PDB entry 6YJ4 | electron microscopy, 2.70 A resolution | chains A and H of the 42 polymer chains in the assembly

[Chain A]
Name: NADH-ubiquinone oxidoreductase chain 3
From: Yarrowia lipolytica
Notes: EC 7.1.1.2
Reference sequence: S5TMS4 (S5TMS4_YARLL); residues 1-128 here = UniProt positions 1-128
Chain sequence (128 residues; numbered 1 to 128; the number before each row is that of its first residue):
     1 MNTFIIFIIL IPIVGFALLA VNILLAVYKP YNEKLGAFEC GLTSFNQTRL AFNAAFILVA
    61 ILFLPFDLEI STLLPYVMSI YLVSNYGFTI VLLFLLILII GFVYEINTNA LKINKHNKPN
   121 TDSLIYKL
Modified positions: Met-1 (N-formylmethionine; FME)
Ligand contacts:
  - 1,2-Distearoyl-sn-glycerophosphoethanolamine (3PE), molecule 1: Asn-2, Phe-4, Ile-5, Ile-8
  - 1,2-Distearoyl-sn-glycerophosphoethanolamine (3PE), molecule 2: Ile-23, Leu-24, Leu-25, Ala-26, Val-27, Lys-29
  - 1,2-Distearoyl-sn-glycerophosphoethanolamine (3PE), molecule 3: Leu-96, Ile-99, Ile-100, Phe-102, Val-103, Ile-106, Asn-107, Asn-109

[Chain H]
Name: NADH-ubiquinone oxidoreductase chain 1
From: Yarrowia lipolytica
Notes: EC 7.1.1.2
Reference sequence: S5U3V2 (S5U3V2_YARLL); numbering as in UniProt (aligned over 1-341)
Chain sequence (341 residues; each row starts with the number of its first residue):
     1 MIINIVEILI FLVCVLFSVA YLTVAERKTL AYMQRRLGPN FVGYYGLLQA FADAVKLLLK
    61 EIVLPKESNY IILVISPLIT LITALIGWVV IPLGPGITLG ELNLGILFSL AIGSLGVFGS
   121 LLSGWSSNSK YSLLGSIRST AQLISYELIL TSIFIIIIMF VSSLNITTII ETQRVVWYCI
   181 PLLPLLLIFF IASVAETARP PFDLTESESE LVAGYFTEYS GSPFVFFFLA EYSNIILISA
   241 FNGYLLLGGY LSFNYSYLFN ILFNDYSYVS FLFEGLINSS AYAIKLVFLM FSFIWVRAAF
   301 PRFTYDNLIN FCWIILLPLL FGIFLIIPST LYIFDSFPTL I
Modified positions: Met-1 (N-formylmethionine; FME)
Ligand contacts:
  - 1,2-Distearoyl-sn-glycerophosphoethanolamine (3PE), molecule 1: Glu-101, Leu-102, Asn-103
  - 1,2-Distearoyl-sn-glycerophosphoethanolamine (3PE), molecule 2: Arg-174, Val-175, Trp-177, Ile-180, Ser-252, Phe-253, Asn-254
  - 1,2-Distearoyl-sn-glycerophosphoethanolamine (3PE), molecule 3: Pro-184, Leu-187, Ile-188, Phe-190, Ile-191, Pro-201, Phe-202, Ser-292, Val-296, Phe-300, Phe-303, Asn-310, Phe-311, Ile-315, Leu-319
  - 1,2-Distearoyl-sn-glycerophosphoethanolamine (3PE), molecule 4: Pro-318, Gly-322, Leu-325
  - 1,2-Distearoyl-sn-glycerophosphoethanolamine (3PE), molecule 5: Ile-326, Thr-330, Ile-333, Phe-334
  - diundecyl phosphatidyl choline (PLC): Tyr-21, Phe-41, Val-42, Gly-43, Tyr-44, Leu-47, Leu-48

[How chain A and chain H interact]
Pairs across the interface (107):
  Met-1(A) with Met-1(H); Asn-4(H)
  Thr-3(A) with Asn-4(H); Ile-8(H); Leu-99(H)
  Phe-4(A) with Val-89(H), hydrophobic; Leu-99(H); Gly-100(H); Leu-102(H), hydrophobic
  Ile-6(A) with Ile-5(H), hydrophobic; Ile-8(H), hydrophobic
  Phe-7(A) with Ile-8(H), hydrophobic; Leu-12(H), hydrophobic; Leu-85(H); Val-89(H), hydrophobic; Leu-99(H), hydrophobic
  Ile-11(A) with Leu-12(H), hydrophobic; Ile-82(H), hydrophobic
  Pro-12(A) with Ile-82(H), hydrophobic
  Gly-15(A) with Leu-78(H); Phe-226(H)
  Phe-16(A) with Leu-78(H)
  Leu-18(A) with Leu-58(H); Ser-222(H); Phe-226(H), hydrophobic
  Leu-19(A) with Val-74(H), hydrophobic; Ser-222(H); Phe-226(H)
  Asn-22(A) with Leu-57(H); Leu-58(H), hydrogen bond (side chain-backbone); Lys-60(H), hydrogen bond (side chain-backbone); Ile-62(H); Gly-221(H); Ser-222(H), hydrogen bond (side chain-backbone)
  Leu-25(A) with Leu-58(H); Leu-59(H), hydrophobic
  Ala-26(A) with Leu-59(H); Lys-60(H); Ile-62(H), hydrophobic
  Val-27(A) with Glu-61(H)
  Tyr-28(A) with Leu-64(H)
  Lys-29(A) with Glu-61(H)
  Lys-34(A) with Glu-61(H), salt bridge; Val-63(H)
  Leu-35(A) with Leu-64(H); Pro-65(H); Lys-66(H), hydrogen bond (backbone-backbone)
  Gly-36(A) with Pro-65(H)
  Ala-37(A) with Glu-67(H)
  Phe-38(A) with Ala-213(H), hydrophobic
  Glu-39(A) with Ala-213(H)
  Gln-47(A) with Lys-130(H), hydrogen bond (backbone-side chain)
  Thr-48(A) with Lys-130(H)
  Arg-49(A) with Trp-125(H); Lys-130(H); Leu-133(H)
  Leu-50(A) with Lys-130(H)
  Phe-56(A) with Leu-134(H), hydrophobic; Arg-138(H); Tyr-305(H), hydrophobic
  Val-59(A) with Ala-141(H), hydrophobic; Ser-145(H); Trp-313(H)
  Ala-60(A) with Ile-144(H), hydrophobic
  Leu-62(A) with Trp-313(H)
  Phe-63(A) with Ile-144(H); Glu-147(H); Leu-148(H), hydrophobic
  Phe-66(A) with Trp-313(H), hydrophobic; Phe-321(H), hydrophobic
  Asp-67(A) with Leu-148(H)
  Glu-69(A) with Phe-321(H)
  Ile-70(A) with Leu-148(H); Thr-151(H); Ser-152(H); Ile-155(H)
  Leu-73(A) with Phe-324(H), hydrophobic
  Leu-74(A) with Leu-107(H), hydrophobic; Ile-155(H), hydrophobic
  Tyr-76(A) with Pro-328(H)
  Val-77(A) with Ile-155(H), hydrophobic; Ile-158(H), hydrophobic; Met-159(H), hydrophobic; Ser-162(H), hydrogen bond (backbone-side chain)
  Met-78(A) with Ser-162(H); Ser-163(H); Leu-164(H), hydrophobic; Leu-340(H)
  Ile-80(A) with Phe-337(H), hydrophobic; Pro-338(H)
  Tyr-81(A) with Phe-337(H); Pro-338(H); Thr-339(H)
  Asn-85(A) with Tyr-332(H); Phe-337(H)
  Phe-88(A) with Pro-328(H); Ser-329(H); Tyr-332(H), hydrophobic
  Leu-92(A) with Leu-325(H), hydrophobic
  Leu-95(A) with Phe-324(H), hydrophobic; Leu-325(H), hydrophobic
  Ile-99(A) with Phe-321(H), hydrophobic; Leu-325(H), hydrophobic
  Phe-102(A) with Trp-313(H); Pro-318(H), hydrophobic
  Leu-111(A) with Trp-313(H), hydrophobic
  Ile-113(A) with Asp-306(H)
Interface residues without a listed pair, chain A (60 interface residues in all): Asn-2, Ile-8, Leu-10, Val-21, Ile-23, Ser-79, Ser-84, Leu-96, Glu-105
Interface residues without a listed pair, chain H (71 interface residues in all): Phe-11, Ile-86, Phe-108, Tyr-131, Ile-137, Pro-223, Val-225, Ile-309, Leu-317, Leu-331

[In short]
The interface between chain A and chain H involves 60 residues on one side and 71 on the other, with 6
hydrogen bonds and 1 salt bridge. Among the polar pairs are Lys-34(A)/Glu-61(H), Asn-22(A)/Leu-58(H) and
Asn-22(A)/Lys-60(H).
Chain A is NADH-ubiquinone oxidoreductase chain 3 and chain H is NADH-ubiquinone oxidoreductase chain 1, both
from Yarrowia lipolytica; the structure, Structure of Yarrowia lipolytica complex I at 2.7 A, was determined
by electron microscopy.
